Entry 5E6Z (X-ray diffraction, 1.88 A resolution); this record covers chain A.

[Chain A]
Molecule: 1,4-alpha-glucan branching enzyme GlgB
Organism: Escherichia coli O139:H28 (strain E24377A / ETEC)
Notes: EC 2.4.1.18
UniProt: A7ZSW5 (GLGB_ECO24); residue numbers follow UniProt; this construct covers 117-728
Chain sequence (612 residues; each row starts with the number of its first residue):
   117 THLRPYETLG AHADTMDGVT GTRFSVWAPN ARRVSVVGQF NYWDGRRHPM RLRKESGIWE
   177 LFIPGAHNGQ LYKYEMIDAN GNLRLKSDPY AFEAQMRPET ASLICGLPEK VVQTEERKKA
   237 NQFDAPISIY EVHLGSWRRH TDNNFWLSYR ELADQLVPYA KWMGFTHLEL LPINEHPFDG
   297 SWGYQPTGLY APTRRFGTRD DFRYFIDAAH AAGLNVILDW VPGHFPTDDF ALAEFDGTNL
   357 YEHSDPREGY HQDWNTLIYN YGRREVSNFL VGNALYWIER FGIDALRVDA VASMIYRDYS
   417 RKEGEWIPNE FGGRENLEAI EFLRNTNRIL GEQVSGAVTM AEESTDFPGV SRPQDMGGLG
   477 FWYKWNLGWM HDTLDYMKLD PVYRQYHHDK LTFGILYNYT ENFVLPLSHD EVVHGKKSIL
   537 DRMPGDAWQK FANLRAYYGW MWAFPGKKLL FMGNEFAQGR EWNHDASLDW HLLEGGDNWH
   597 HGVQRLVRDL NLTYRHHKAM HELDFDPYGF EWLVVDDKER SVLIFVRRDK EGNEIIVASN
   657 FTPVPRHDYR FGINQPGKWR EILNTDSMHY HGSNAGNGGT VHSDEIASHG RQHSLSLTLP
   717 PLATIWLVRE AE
Not modelled in the structure: 361-371, 414-427
Swiss-Prot annotation at these positions:
  - active site: Asp405 (Nucleophile), Glu458 (Proton donor)

[Summary]
Curated annotation (UniProt) lists active-site residues Asp405 and Glu458.
Chain A is 1,4-alpha-glucan branching enzyme GlgB (Escherichia coli O139:H28 (strain E24377A / ETEC)); the
structure, Crystal structure of Ecoli Branching Enzyme with beta cyclodextrin, was determined by X-ray
diffraction together with 5E6Y and 5E70 from the same study.
